Entry 9G9I (electron microscopy, 3.31 A resolution); this record covers chains D and E of the 10 polymer chains in the assembly.

== Chain D (and E) ==
Molecule: CRISPR system Cms endoribonuclease Csm3
Source organism: Enterococcus italicus DSM 15952
Notes: EC 3.1.-.-; chain E of this document is another copy of the same molecule, construct and numbering; everything in this record applies to it too
UniProtKB: E6LHV5 (CSM3_ENTI1); residues 1-214 here = UniProt positions 1-214
Chain sequence (214 residues; numbered 1 to 214; the number before each row is that of its first residue):
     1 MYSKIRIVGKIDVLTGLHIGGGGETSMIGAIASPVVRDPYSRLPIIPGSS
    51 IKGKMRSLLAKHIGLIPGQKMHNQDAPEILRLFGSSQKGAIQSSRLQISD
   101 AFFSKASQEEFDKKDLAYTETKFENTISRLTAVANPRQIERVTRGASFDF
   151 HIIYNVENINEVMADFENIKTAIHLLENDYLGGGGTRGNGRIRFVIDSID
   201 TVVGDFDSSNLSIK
Disordered / not traced: 22-31, 65-74 (chain E: 1)
Construct notes: engineered mutation Ala32 (Asp in E6LHV5)

== Chain D / chain E interface ==
Pairs across the interface (59; chain D residue first):
  Leu14(D) with Phe102(E)
  Thr15(D) with Asp100(E); Phe102(E)
  Lys61(D) with Tyr2(E)
  His62(D) with Tyr2(E)
  Glu110(D) with Tyr40(E), hydrogen bond
  Phe111(D) with Tyr40(E), hydrophobic
  Lys114(D) with Tyr40(E), hydrogen bond (side chain-backbone); Arg42(E)
  Leu116(D) with Pro39(E); Tyr40(E), hydrophobic
  Glu120(D) with Pro39(E)
  Lys122(D) with Pro47(E); Ser49(E), hydrogen bond
  Phe123(D) with Gly22(E)
  Glu124(D) with Ser49(E)
  Thr126(D) with His72(E)
  Ile127(D) with His72(E), hydrogen bond (backbone-side chain)
  Arg129(D) with Arg56(E); Ser57(E), hydrogen bond; Leu65(E); Gln69(E); His72(E), hydrogen bond; Asp75(E), salt bridge
  Leu130(D) with Gln69(E); Lys70(E)
  Arg141(D) with Asp100(E), salt bridge
  Thr143(D) with Pro39(E); Tyr40(E)
  Arg144(D) with Asp38(E), salt bridge; Tyr40(E); Ser41(E), hydrogen bond; Phe102(E)
  Gly145(D) with Tyr40(E)
  His174(D) with Val202(E); Val203(E)
  Leu175(D) with Tyr2(E), hydrophobic; Lys4(E); Val203(E), hydrophobic
  Asn178(D) with Lys4(E), hydrogen bond (backbone-side chain); Gln97(E); Ile153(E); Val202(E); Val203(E)
  Asp179(D) with Lys4(E), salt bridge; Gln97(E)
  Tyr180(D) with Gln97(E)
  Thr186(D) with Lys52(E), hydrogen bond; Ser94(E); Leu96(E); Gln97(E); Ile98(E)
  Arg187(D) with Gly48(E); Ser49(E), hydrogen bond (backbone-backbone); Ile98(E)
  Gly188(D) with Ile98(E), hydrogen bond (backbone-backbone); Ser99(E)
  Arg191(D) with Ser99(E), hydrogen bond; His151(E)
Other interface residues (no listed pair), chain D (31 interface residues in all): Gly185, Asn189
Other interface residues (no listed pair), chain E (33 interface residues in all): Gly21, Ala60, Ser93

== Overview ==
31 residues of chain D and 33 residues of chain E are in contact; the contacts include 12 hydrogen bonds and 4
salt bridges. Polar contacts include Arg129(D)-Asp75(E), Arg141(D)-Asp100(E) and Arg144(D)-Asp38(E).
Both chains are CRISPR system Cms endoribonuclease Csm3 (Enterococcus italicus DSM 15952). Entry 9G9I (CryoEM
structure of Enterococcus italicus Csm-crRNA-CTR2 complex bound to pNppA3 and AMPNPP) was determined by
electron microscopy, deposited together with 9G9A, 9G9B, 9G9C, 9G9D, 9G9E, 9G9F and 4 further entries.
